PDB entry 3TS2 | X-ray diffraction, 2.01 A resolution | chains A and V of the 4 polymer chains in the assembly

Chain A:
Name: Protein lin-28 homolog A
From: Mus musculus
UniProt: Q8K3Y3 (LN28A_MOUSE); numbering as in UniProt; present here: 31-126, 136-187
Chain sequence (148 residues; each row starts with the number of its first residue; note: 9 numbers in that range are skipped by the numbering (no residue carries them; nothing is unmodelled there)):
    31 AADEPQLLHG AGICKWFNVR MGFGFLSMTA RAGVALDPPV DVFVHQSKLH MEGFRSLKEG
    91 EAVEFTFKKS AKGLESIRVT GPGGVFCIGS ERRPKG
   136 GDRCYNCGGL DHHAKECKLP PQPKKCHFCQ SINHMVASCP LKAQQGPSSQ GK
Not modelled in the structure: 31-35, 180-187
Bound ions: Zn2+ site 1: Cys139, Cys142, His147, Cys152; Zn2+ site 2: Cys161, Cys164, His169, Cys174
Curated features (UniProtKB/Swiss-Prot):
  - zinc finger: Asp137 to Leu154 (CCHC-type 1), Lys159 to Leu176 (CCHC-type 2)
  - region: Gly113 to Gly136 (Flexible linker)
  - modified residue: Ser120 (Phosphoserine)
  - mutagenesis: Gly42 (G42S: Erroneous subcellular location. No positive effect on terminal myogenic differentiation), Cys44 to Phe47 (Erroneous subcellular location. No positive effect on terminal myogenic differentiation), Met81 (M81I: Erroneous subcellular location; when associated with Q-85. No positive effect on terminal myogenic differentiation; when associated with Q-85), Arg85 (R85Q: Erroneous subcellular location; when associated with I-81. No positive effect on terminal myogenic differentiation; when associated with I-81), Gly119 (G119R: Erroneous subcellular location; when associated with S-124. No positive effect on terminal myogenic differentiation; when associated with S-124), Pro124 (P124S: Erroneous subcellular location; when associated with R-119. No positive effect on terminal myogenic differentiation; when associated with R-119), Arg138 to Cys139 (No effect on subcellular location; when associated with S-142. Normal terminal myogenic differentiation; when associated with S-142), Cys139 to Cys142 (Disrupts 5'-GGAG-3' motif interaction. Disrupts oligoU-addition to pre-miRNA pre-let-7 by TUT4), Cys142 (C142S: No effect on subcellular location; when associated with 44-C--F-47. Normal terminal myogenic differentiation; when associated with 44-C--F-47), Cys161 to Cys164 (Disrupts 5'-GGAG-3' motif interaction. Binds miRNA but not TUT4)
From the paper describing this entry:
  - binding site for the 24-nt RNA strand: Arg50, Arg122, Arg123
  - specificity-determining residues: Asp71
  - mutagenesis - F73A: decreased binding to RNA bearing a mutation in the GGAG motif
  - mutagenesis - Y140A: decreased binding to a CSD binding-site mutation

Chain V:
Molecule: 24-nt RNA strand
Sequence (24 nucleotides; row label = number of the first residue in the row):
     1 XGGGUCUAUG AUACCACCCC GGAG
Modified positions: GMP (guanosine) at position 1

Chain A / chain V interface:
Contacting residue pairs (24):
  Lys88(A) - GMP_1(V)
  Glu121(A) - GMP_1(V)
  Asp137(A) - G24(V)  base contact
  Arg138(A) - G24(V)  hydrogen bond to the base
  Cys139(A) - G24(V)  base contact
  Tyr140(A) - A23(V)  stacking on the base
  Tyr140(A) - G24(V)  stacking on the base
  His148(A) - G24(V)  stacking on the base
  Ala149(A) - G24(V)  hydrogen bond to the base
  Lys150(A) - G24(V)  base contact
  Lys159(A) - G21(V)  hydrogen bond to the sugar
  Lys159(A) - G22(V)  salt bridge to the phosphate
  Lys160(A) - G21(V)  hydrogen bond to the base
  Cys161(A) - G21(V)  base contact
  His162(A) - GMP_1(V)
  His162(A) - G21(V)  stacking on the base
  His162(A) - G22(V)  hydrogen bond to the base
  Phe163(A) - GMP_1(V)
  Met170(A) - G21(V)  sugar contact
  Val171(A) - GMP_1(V)
  Val171(A) - C20(V)  base contact
  Val171(A) - G21(V)  hydrogen bond to the base
  Lys177(A) - GMP_1(V)
  Lys177(A) - G2(V)  base contact

In short:
Chain A and chain V form an interface of 17 and 7 residues respectively, with 6 hydrogen bonds, 1 salt bridge
and 4 aromatic stacking contacts. Polar contacts include Arg138(A)-G24(V), Ala149(A)-G24(V) and
Lys160(A)-G21(V). The paper reports a binding site for the 24-nt RNA strand at Arg50(A), Arg122(A) and
Arg123(A); F73A of chain A reduces binding to RNA bearing a mutation in the GGAG motif.
Here chain A is Protein lin-28 homolog A (Mus musculus) and chain V is a 24-nt RNA strand. Entry 3TS2 (Mouse
Lin28A in complex with let-7g microRNA pre-element) was determined by X-ray diffraction, deposited together
with 3TRZ and 3TS0.
